3X1T - chains I and D of the 10 polymer chains in the assembly; structure by X-ray diffraction, 2.81 A resolution.

# Chain I
Molecule: 146-nt DNA strand
Sequence (146 nucleotides; each row starts with the number of its first residue):
     1 ATCAATATCC ACCTGCAGAT TCTACCAAAA GTGTATTTGG AAACTGCTCC ATCAAAAGGC
    61 ATGTTCAGCT GAATTCAGCT GAACATGCCT TTTGATGGAG CAGTTTCCAA ATACACTTTT
   121 GGTAGAATCT GCAGGTGGAT ATTGAT
Metal / ion sites: Mn2+ site 1 near DG78 (its only coordinating residue here); Mn2+ site 2 near DG100 (its only coordinating residue here); Mn2+ site 3: DG121, DG122; Mn2+ site 4 near DA133 (its only coordinating residue here)

# Chain D
Name: Histone H2B type 1-A
Organism: Mus musculus
UniProt: P70696 (H2B1A_MOUSE); residues 0-125 here correspond to UniProt positions 2-127 (UniProt number = residue number + 2)
Sequence (126 residues; numbered 0 to 125; the number before each row is that of its first residue; numbering starts at 0):
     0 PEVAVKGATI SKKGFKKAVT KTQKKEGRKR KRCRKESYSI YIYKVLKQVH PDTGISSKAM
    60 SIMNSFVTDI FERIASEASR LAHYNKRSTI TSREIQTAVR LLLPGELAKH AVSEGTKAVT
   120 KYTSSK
Disordered / not traced: 0-32
Metal / ion sites: Mn2+ site 1 near Val48 (its only coordinating residue here)
UniProt features mapped onto this chain:
  - modified residue: Pro0 (N-acetylproline), Lys5 (N6-acetyllysine), Lys11 (N6-acetyllysine), Lys12 (N6-acetyllysine), Lys15 (N6-acetyllysine), Lys16 (N6-acetyllysine), Lys20 (N6-acetyllysine), Lys23 (N6-acetyllysine), Lys34 (N6-crotonyllysine), Ser36 (Phosphoserine), Lys43 (N6-lactoyllysine), Lys46 (N6-methyllysine), Lys57 (N6,N6-dimethyllysine), Arg79 (Dimethylated arginine), Lys85 (N6,N6,N6-trimethyllysine), Arg86 (Omega-N-methylarginine), Arg92 (Omega-N-methylarginine), Lys108 (N6-lactoyllysine), Thr115 (Phosphothreonine), Lys116 (N6-lactoyllysine) and 1 more in UniProt
  - cross-link (Glycyl lysine isopeptide (Lys-Gly)): Lys5 (interchain with G-Cter in SUMO2), Lys20 (interchain with G-Cter in SUMO2), Lys34 (interchain with G-Cter in ubiquitin), Lys120 (interchain with G-Cter in ubiquitin)

# How chain I and chain D interact
Pairs across the interface (13; chain I residue first):
  DA19(I) - Ile54(D)  sugar contact
  DA19(I) - Ser55(D)  phosphate contact
  DA19(I) - Ser56(D)  hydrogen bond to the phosphate
  DT20(I) - Tyr42(D)  phosphate contact
  DT20(I) - Gly53(D)  phosphate contact
  DT20(I) - Ile54(D)  hydrogen bond to the phosphate
  DT38(I) - Ser87(D)  phosphate contact
  DT38(I) - Thr88(D)  phosphate contact
  DG39(I) - Arg86(D)  phosphate contact
  DG39(I) - Ser87(D)  hydrogen bond to the phosphate
  DG39(I) - Thr88(D)  hydrogen bond to the phosphate
  DG40(I) - Arg86(D)  salt bridge to the phosphate
  DG103(I) - Arg33(D)  salt bridge to the phosphate
Also at the interface, not in a pair above, chain I (8 interface residues in all): DT21, DT104
Also at the interface, not in a pair above, chain D (10 interface residues in all): Lys85

# In short
8 residues of chain I and 10 residues of chain D are in contact; the contacts include 4 hydrogen bonds and 2
salt bridges. Polar contacts include DA19(I)-Ser56(D), DT20(I)-Ile54(D) and DG39(I)-Ser87(D). DG121(I) and
DG122(I) coordinate Mn2+ site 3.
Here chain I is a 146-nt DNA strand and chain D is Histone H2B type 1-A (Mus musculus). Entry 3X1T (Crystal
structure of nucleosome core particle consisting of mouse testis specific histone variants H2aa and H2ba) was
determined by X-ray diffraction, deposited together with 3X1S, 3X1U and 3X1V.
